PDB entry 7OQE | electron microscopy, 5.90 A resolution (low resolution: residue-level contacts below are approximate; hydrogen-bond / salt-bridge calls are withheld) | chains 1 and b of the 39 polymer chains in the assembly

[Chain 1]
Molecule: U1 snRNA
Organism: Saccharomyces cerevisiae
Sequence (568 nucleotides; each row starts with the number of its first residue):
     1 AUACUUACCU UAAGAUAUCA GAGGAGAUCA AGAAGUCCUA CUGAUCAAAC AUGCGCUUCC
    61 AAUAGUAGAA GGACGUUAAG CAUUUAUCAU UGAACUAUAA UUGUUCAUUG AAGUCAUUGA
   121 UGCAAACUCC UUGGUCACAC ACACAUACGG CGCGGAAGGC GUGUUUGCUG ACGUUUCCAU
   181 UCCCUUGUUU CAAUCAUUGG UUAAUCCCUU GAUUCCUUUG GGGAUUUUUG GGUUAAACUG
   241 AUUUUUGGGG CCCUUUGUUU CUUCUGCCUG GAGAAGUUUG ACACCAAAUU CAAAUUGGUG
   301 UUAGGGGAGC UGGGGCCUUU CAAAAGAGAG CUUUGUAGAG GCAUUCUUUU UGACUACUUU
   361 UCUCUAGCGU GCCAUUUUAG UUUUUGACGG CAGAUUCGAA UGAACUUAAG UUUAUGAUGA
   421 AGGUAUGGCU GUUGAGAUUA UUUGGUCGGG AUUGUAGUUU GAAGAUGUGC UCUUUUGAGC
   481 AGUCUCAACU UUGCUCGUUC CCGUUAUGGG AAAAAUUUUG GAAGGUCUUG GUAGGAACGG
   541 GUGGAUCUUA UAAUUUUUGA UUUAUUUU
Unresolved in the structure: 27-33, 566-568

[Chain b]
Protein: Small nuclear ribonucleoprotein-associated protein B
Organism: Saccharomyces cerevisiae
UniProtKB: P40018 (RSMB_YEAST); numbering as in UniProt (aligned over 1-196)
Sequence (196 residues; row label = number of the first residue in the row):
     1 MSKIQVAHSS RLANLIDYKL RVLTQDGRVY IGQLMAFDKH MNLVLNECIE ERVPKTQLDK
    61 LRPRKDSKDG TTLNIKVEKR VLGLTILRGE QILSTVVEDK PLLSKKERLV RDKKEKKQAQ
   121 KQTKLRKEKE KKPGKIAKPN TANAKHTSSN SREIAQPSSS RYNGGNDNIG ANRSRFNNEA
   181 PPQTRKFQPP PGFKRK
Unresolved in the structure: 1, 64-72, 132-196
Swiss-Prot annotation at these positions:
  - motif: Lys105 to Lys132 (Nuclear localization signal)

[Interface between chain 1 and chain b]
Contacting residue pairs (16):
  U121(1) - Thr56(b)
  A156(1) - Ser104(b)
  A156(1) - Lys106(b)
  A157(1) - Ile4(b)
  A157(1) - Gln5(b)
  A157(1) - Lys105(b)
  G158(1) - Gln5(b)
  G158(1) - Ala7(b)
  G158(1) - His8(b)
  G159(1) - His8(b)
  U556(1) - His40(b)
  U556(1) - Gly89(b)
  U556(1) - Glu90(b)
  U557(1) - Lys39(b)
  U557(1) - His40(b)
  U557(1) - Met41(b)
Interface residues without a listed pair, chain 1 (9 interface residues in all): U58, G122
Interface residues without a listed pair, chain b (19 interface residues in all): Lys3, Val6, Ser9, Pro54, Gln57, Arg88

[In short]
9 residues of chain 1 face 19 of chain b across their interface.
Chain 1 is U1 snRNA and chain b is Small nuclear ribonucleoprotein-associated protein B, both from
Saccharomyces cerevisiae; the structure, Saccharomyces cerevisiae spliceosomal pre-A complex (delta BS-A
ACT1), was determined by electron microscopy (same publication as 7OQB and 7OQC).
